Entry 1I8A (X-ray diffraction, 1.90 A resolution); this record covers chain A.

[Chain A]
Molecule: Endo-1,4-beta-xylanase A
Organism: Thermotoga maritima
Notes: EC 3.2.1.8; fragment: c2 domain (residues 871-1059)
UniProt: Q60037 (XYNA_THEMA); residues 0-188 here correspond to UniProt positions 871-1059 (UniProt number = residue number + 871)
Amino-acid sequence (189 residues; numbered 0 to 188; the number before each row is that of its first residue; numbering starts at 0):
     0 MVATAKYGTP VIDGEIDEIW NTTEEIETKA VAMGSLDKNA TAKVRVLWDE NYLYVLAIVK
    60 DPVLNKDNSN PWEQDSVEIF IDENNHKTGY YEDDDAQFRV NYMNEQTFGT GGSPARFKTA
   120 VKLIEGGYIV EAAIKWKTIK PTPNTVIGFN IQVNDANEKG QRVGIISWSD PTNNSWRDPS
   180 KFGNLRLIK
Ion coordination: Ca2+ site 1: V10, D12, E14, D16, E130; Ca2+ site 2: D60, V62, D74, D154, A155; Ca2+ site 3: D81, N83, E91, D93, D94
Residues lining bound ligands: beta-D-glucopyranose (BGC): W71, E77, F79, Q96, R98, G108, Q151, R161, N172, W175

[Overview]
Chain A binds beta-D-glucopyranose. V10, D12, E14, D16 and E130 form the Ca2+ site 1. The Ca2+ site 2 is built
by D60, V62, D74, D154 and A155.
Chain A is Endo-1,4-beta-xylanase A (Thermotoga maritima); the structure, Family 9 carbohydrate-binding module
from thermotoga maritima xylanase 10A with glucose, was determined by X-ray diffraction together with 1I82 and
1I8U from the same study.
